7D46 - chains D and H of the 10 polymer chains in the assembly; structure by electron microscopy, 4.00 A resolution.

== Chain D ==
Protein: Translation initiation factor eIF-2B subunit beta
From: Homo sapiens
Reference sequence: P49770 (EI2BB_HUMAN); residues 1-351 here = UniProt positions 1-351
Sequence (351 residues; row label = number of the first residue in the row):
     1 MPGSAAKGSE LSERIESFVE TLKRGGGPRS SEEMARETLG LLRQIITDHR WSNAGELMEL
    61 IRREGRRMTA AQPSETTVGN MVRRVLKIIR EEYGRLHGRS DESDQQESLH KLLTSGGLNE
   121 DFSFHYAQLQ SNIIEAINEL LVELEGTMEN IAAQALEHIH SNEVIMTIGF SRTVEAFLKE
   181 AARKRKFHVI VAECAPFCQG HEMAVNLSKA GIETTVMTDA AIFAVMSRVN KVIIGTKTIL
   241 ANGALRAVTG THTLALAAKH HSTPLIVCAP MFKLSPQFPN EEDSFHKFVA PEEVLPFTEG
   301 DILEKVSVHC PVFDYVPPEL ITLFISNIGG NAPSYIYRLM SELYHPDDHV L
Not modelled in the structure: 1-7, 99-118
Curated features (UniProtKB/Swiss-Prot):
  - natural variant: Val85 (V85E: In VWM2), Ala127 (A127V: Found in a patient with Rett syndrome-like phenotype; uncertain significance), Ser171 (S171F: In VWM2), Pro196 (P196S: In VWM2), Gly200 (G200V: In VWM2), Glu213 (E213G: In VWM2), Cys268 (C268Y: In VWM2), Lys273 (K273R: In VWM2), Val316 (V316D: In VWM2), Gly329 (G329V: In VWM2)

== Chain H ==
Protein: Translation initiation factor eIF-2B subunit delta
From: Homo sapiens
Reference sequence: Q9UI10 (EI2BD_HUMAN); residue numbers follow UniProt; this construct covers 1-523
Sequence (523 residues; numbered 1 to 523; the number before each row is that of its first residue):
     1 MAAVAVAVRE DSGSGMKAEL PPGPGAVGRE MTKEEKLQLR KEKKQQKKKR KEEKGAEPET
    61 GSAVSAAQCQ VGPTRELPES GIQLGTPREK VPAGRSKAEL RAERRAKQEA ERALKQARKG
   121 EQGGPPPKAS PSTAGETPSG VKRLPEYPQV DDLLLRRLVK KPERQQVPTR KDYGSKVSLF
   181 SHLPQYSRQN SLTQFMSIPS SVIHPAMVRL GLQYSQGLVS GSNARCIALL RALQQVIQDY
   241 TTPPNEELSR DLVNKLKPYM SFLTQCRPLS ASMHNAIKFL NKEITSVGSS KREEEAKSEL
   301 RAAIDRYVQE KIVLAAQAIS RFAYQKISNG DVILVYGCSS LVSRILQEAW TEGRRFRVVV
   361 VDSRPWLEGR HTLRSLVHAG VPASYLLIPA ASYVLPEVSK VLLGAHALLA NGSVMSRVGT
   421 AQLALVARAH NVPVLVCCET YKFCERVQTD AFVSNELDDP DDLQCKRGEH VALANWQNHA
   481 SLRLLNLVYD VTPPELVDLV ITELGMIPCS SVPVVLRVKS SDQ
Not modelled in the structure: 1-165, 519-523
Curated features (UniProtKB/Swiss-Prot):
  - region: Arg170 to Leu179 (May bind the chemical integrated stress response (ISR) inhibitor ISRIB)
  - modified residue: Ala2 (N-acetylalanine), Ser12 (Phosphoserine), Thr86 (Phosphothreonine), Ser130 (Phosphoserine)
  - natural variant: Arg209 (R209Q: In VWM4), Ala228 (A228V: In VWM4), Leu269 (L269R: In VWM4), Arg357 (R357Q: In VWM4), Arg374 (R374C: In VWM4), Cys465 (C465R: In VWM4), Tyr489 (Y489H: In VWM4)
From the paper describing this entry:
  - mutagenesis - E310K, L314Q: decreased catalytic activity on ISRIB
  - mutagenesis - E310K, L314Q: decreased binding to eIF2(alphaP)

== How chain D and chain H interact ==
Pairs across the interface (82; chain D residue first):
  Glu193(D) with Arg364(H), salt bridge
  Ala195(D) with Leu387(H); Pro389(H), hydrophobic
  Pro196(D) with Leu387(H)
  Phe197(D) with Arg467(H)
  Cys198(D) with Arg364(H), hydrogen bond; Arg467(H)
  His201(D) with Leu463(H); Ala472(H); Leu473(H)
  Glu202(D) with Ala472(H)
  Val205(D) with Ala472(H); Leu473(H), hydrophobic
  Ser208(D) with Ser481(H), hydrogen bond; Leu482(H), hydrogen bond (side chain-backbone)
  Lys209(D) with His479(H)
  Gly211(D) with Ser481(H)
  Ile212(D) with Ser481(H)
  Glu213(D) with Ser481(H)
  Thr214(D) with Ser481(H); Leu482(H); Arg483(H)
  Thr215(D) with Val177(H); Arg483(H); Leu485(H)
  Val216(D) with Leu482(H), hydrophobic; Arg483(H); Leu484(H), hydrophobic; Leu485(H)
  Met217(D) with Leu485(H)
  Thr218(D) with Arg364(H); Pro365(H); Leu463(H)
  Asp219(D) with Pro389(H); Gln422(H), hydrogen bond (backbone-side chain)
  Ala220(D) with Ser363(H); Ile388(H), hydrophobic; Val418(H); Gly419(H), hydrogen bond (backbone-backbone); Gln422(H)
  Ala221(D) with Val418(H), hydrophobic
  Phe223(D) with Ala421(H), hydrophobic; Gln422(H); Asp490(H); Pro493(H)
  Ala224(D) with Phe452(H); Leu487(H), hydrophobic; Asp490(H), hydrogen bond (backbone-side chain)
  Val225(D) with Phe452(H), hydrophobic
  Arg228(D) with Leu179(H); Asp450(H), salt bridge; Phe452(H)
  His252(D) with Ser392(H); His430(H)
  Thr253(D) with Ser392(H); Gln422(H); Val426(H)
  Leu256(D) with Leu425(H), hydrophobic; Ala429(H), hydrophobic
  Ala257(D) with Leu425(H), hydrophobic
  His260(D) with Glu495(H), salt bridge
  His286(D) with Tyr393(H)
  Phe288(D) with Tyr393(H)
  Val294(D) with Tyr385(H), hydrophobic
  Leu295(D) with Leu373(H), hydrophobic
  Pro296(D) with Arg370(H)
  Glu299(D) with Arg370(H), salt bridge; Arg374(H), salt bridge
  Ile302(D) with Leu373(H), hydrophobic; Arg374(H); Val377(H), hydrophobic
  Val306(D) with Leu373(H), hydrophobic; Val377(H), hydrophobic
  Ser307(D) with Ala383(H); Ser384(H), hydrogen bond
  Val308(D) with Tyr385(H)
  His309(D) with Tyr385(H), hydrogen bond (backbone-backbone); Leu386(H); Tyr393(H), hydrogen bond
  Pro311(D) with Ala390(H); Tyr393(H), hydrophobic
  Asp314(D) with Ser392(H), hydrogen bond
Interface residues without a listed pair, chain D (48 interface residues in all): Ile222, Thr249, Gly250, Glu293, Lys305
Interface residues without a listed pair, chain H (47 interface residues in all): Trp366, Gln464, Cys465, Asn486

== Summary ==
The interface between chain D and chain H involves 48 residues on one side and 47 on the other; the contacts
include 10 hydrogen bonds and 5 salt bridges. Among the polar pairs are Glu193(D)-Arg364(H),
Arg228(D)-Asp450(H) and His260(D)-Glu495(H). The paper reports that E310K and L314Q of chain H reduce
catalytic activity on ISRIB; E310K and L314Q of chain H reduce binding to eIF2(alphaP).
Chain D is Translation initiation factor eIF-2B subunit beta and chain H is Translation initiation factor
eIF-2B subunit delta, both from Homo sapiens; the structure, eIF2B apo, was determined by electron microscopy
together with 7D43, 7D44 and 7D45 from the same study.
